PDB entry 1ZBH | X-ray diffraction, 3.00 A resolution | chains F and D of the 6 polymer chains in the assembly

Chain F:
Molecule: 20-nt RNA strand
Notes: fragment: sl-rna
Sequence (20 nucleotides; each row starts with the number of its first residue):
     4 CCGGCUCUUUUCAGAGCCGG
Disordered / not traced: 4-5, 22-23

Chain D:
Molecule: 3'-5' exonuclease ERI1
Organism: Homo sapiens
Notes: EC 3.1.-.-; fragment: 3'hExo
UniProt: Q8IV48 (THEX1_HUMAN); residues 51-349 here correspond to UniProt positions 50-348 (UniProt number = residue number - 1)
Amino-acid sequence (299 residues; numbered 51 to 349; the number before each row is that of its first residue):
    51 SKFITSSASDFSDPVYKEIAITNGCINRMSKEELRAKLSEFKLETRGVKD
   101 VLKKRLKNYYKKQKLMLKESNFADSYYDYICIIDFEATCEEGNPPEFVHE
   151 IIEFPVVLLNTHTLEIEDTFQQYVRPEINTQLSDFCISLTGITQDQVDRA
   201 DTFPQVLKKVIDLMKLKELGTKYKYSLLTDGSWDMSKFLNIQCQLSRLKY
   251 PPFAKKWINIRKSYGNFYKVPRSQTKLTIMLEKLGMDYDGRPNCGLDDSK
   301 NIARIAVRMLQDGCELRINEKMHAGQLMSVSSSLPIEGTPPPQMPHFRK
Disordered / not traced: 51-59, 349
Differences from the reference sequence: engineered mutation Leu213 (Trp212 in Q8IV48), Asn293 (His292 in Q8IV48)
Metal / ion sites: Mg2+ site 1: Asp134 (together with adenosine monophosphate); Mg2+ site 2: Asp134, Glu136, Asp298 (together with adenosine monophosphate)
Ligand contacts: adenosine monophosphate (AMP): Asp134, Phe135, Glu136, Ala137, Thr138, Cys139, Glu140, Asn143, His149, Phe185, Leu189, Thr190, Trp233, Phe238, Asp298

How chain F and chain D interact:
Contacting residue pairs (18):
  U12(F) - Lys67(D)  hydrogen bond to the base
  U13(F) - Phe61(D)  phosphate contact
  U13(F) - Tyr66(D)  sugar contact
  U13(F) - Ile69(D)  base contact
  U13(F) - Ala70(D)  phosphate contact
  U13(F) - Asn73(D)  hydrogen bond to the base
  U13(F) - Lys111(D)  hydrogen bond to the base
  U14(F) - Lys67(D)  phosphate contact
  U14(F) - Ala70(D)  phosphate contact
  C15(F) - Gly74(D)  sugar contact
  C15(F) - Arg78(D)  hydrogen bond to the base
  A16(F) - Ala70(D)  sugar contact
  A16(F) - Asn73(D)  phosphate contact
  A16(F) - Gly74(D)  sugar contact
  A16(F) - Asn77(D)  hydrogen bond to the phosphate
  G17(F) - Asn73(D)  sugar contact
  G17(F) - Lys107(D)  salt bridge to the phosphate
  A18(F) - Lys104(D)  salt bridge to the phosphate
Other interface residues (no listed pair), chain D (13 interface residues in all): Ser62

In short:
Chain F and chain D form an interface of 7 and 13 residues respectively, with 5 hydrogen bonds and 2 salt
bridges. Among the polar pairs are U12(F)-Lys67(D), U13(F)-Asn73(D) and U13(F)-Lys111(D). Chain D binds
adenosine monophosphate. Asp134(D), Glu136(D) and Asp298(D) coordinate Mg2+ site 2.
Here chain F is a 20-nt RNA strand and chain D is 3'-5' exonuclease ERI1 (Homo sapiens). Entry 1ZBH (3'-end
specific recognition of histone mRNA stem-loop by 3'-exonuclease) was determined by X-ray diffraction.
